PDB entry 1M18 | X-ray diffraction, 2.45 A resolution | chains I and B of the 10 polymer chains in the assembly

# Chain I
Molecule: Palindromic 146 Base Pair DNA Fragment
Sequence (146 nucleotides; each row starts with the number of its first residue):
     1 ATCAATATCC ACCTGCAGAT TCTACCAAAA GTGTATTTGG AAACTGCTCC ATCAAAAGGC
    61 ATGTTCAGCG GAATTCCGCT GAACATGCCT TTTGATGGAG CAGTTTCCAA ATACACTTTT
   121 GGTAGAATCT GCAGGTGGAT ATTGAT
Metal / ion sites: Mn2+ site 1 near DG70 (its only coordinating residue here); Mn2+ site 2 near DG134 (its only coordinating residue here); Mn2+ site 3 near DG138 (its only coordinating residue here)
Small-molecule neighbours:
  - pyrrole-imidazole polyamide (1SZ; N-[5-[[4-[[5-[[5-[[5-[[5-[[3-[3-(dimethylamino)propylamino]-3-oxidanylidene-propyl]carbamoyl]-1-methyl-pyrrol-3-yl]carbamoyl]-1-methyl-pyrrol-3-yl]carbamoyl]-1-methyl-pyrrol-3-yl]carbamoyl]-1-methyl-pyrrol-3-yl]amino]-4-oxidanylidene-butyl]carbamoyl]-1-methyl-pyrrol-3-yl]-1-methyl-4-[[1-methyl-4-[(1-methylimidazol-2-yl)carbonylamino]pyrrol-2-yl]carbonylamino]imidazole-2-carboxamide), molecule 1: DA29, DA30, DG31, DT32, DG33, DT34, DA35, DT36
  - pyrrole-imidazole polyamide (1SZ), molecule 2: DT112, DA113, DC114, DA115, DC116, DT117, DT118, DT119, DT120, DG121

# Chain B
Molecule: Histone H4
Organism: Xenopus laevis
UniProtKB: P02304 (H4_HUMAN); residues 1-102 here = UniProt positions 1-102
Amino-acid sequence (102 residues; numbered 1 to 102; the number before each row is that of its first residue):
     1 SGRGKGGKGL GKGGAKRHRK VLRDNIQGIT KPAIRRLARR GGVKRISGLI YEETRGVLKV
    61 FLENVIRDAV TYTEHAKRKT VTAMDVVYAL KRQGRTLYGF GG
Unresolved in the structure: 1-23

# Chain I / chain B interface
Residue-residue contacts (7):
  DG40(I) with Lys77(B), salt bridge to the phosphate
  DC60(I) with Thr30(B), phosphate contact; Pro32(B), phosphate contact; Arg36(B), salt bridge to the phosphate
  DA61(I) with Thr30(B), phosphate contact; Pro32(B), phosphate contact
  DC69(I) with Arg45(B), sugar contact
Interface residues without a listed pair, chain I (7 interface residues in all): DC49, DG59, DG70
Interface residues without a listed pair, chain B (6 interface residues in all): Thr80

# Overview
Chain I and chain B form an interface of 7 and 6 residues respectively; the contacts include 2 salt bridges.
Polar contacts include DG40(I)-Lys77(B) and DC60(I)-Arg36(B). Ligands of chain I: pyrrole-imidazole polyamide.
Here chain I is Palindromic 146 Base Pair DNA Fragment and chain B is Histone H4 (Xenopus laevis). Entry 1M18
(Ligand binding alters the structure and dynamics of nucleosomal DNA) was determined by X-ray diffraction
(same publication as 1M19 and 1M1A).
